1K01 - chains A and K of the 4 polymer chains in the assembly; structure by X-ray diffraction, 3.50 A resolution.

Chain A:
Molecule: 23S rRNA
Source organism: Deinococcus radiodurans
Sequence (2880 nucleotides; each row starts with the number of its first residue):
     1 GGUCAAGAUA GUAAGGGUCC ACGGUGGAUG CCCUGGCGCU GGAGCCGAUG AAGGACGCGA
    61 UUACCUGCGA AAAGCCCCGA CGAGCUGGAG AUACGCUUUG ACUCGGGGAU GUCCGAAUGG
   121 GGAAACCCAC CUCGUAAGAG GUAUCCGCAA GGAUGGGAAC UCAGGGAACU GAAACAUCUC
   181 AGUACCUGAA GGAGAAGAAA GAGAAUUCGA UUCCGUUAGU AGCGGCGAGC GAACCCGGAU
   241 CAGCCCAAAC CGAAACGCUU GCGUUUCGGG GUUGUAGGAC CAGUUUUUAA GAUUCAACCC
   301 CUCAAGCCGA AGUGGCUGGA AAGCUACACC UCAGAAGGUG AGAGUCCUGU AGGCGAACGA
   361 GCGGUUGACU GUACUGGCAC CUGAGUAGGU CGUUGUUCGU GAAACGAUGA CUGAAUCCGC
   421 GCGGACCACC GCGCAAGGCU AAAUACUCCC AGUGACCGAU AGCGCAUAGU ACCGUGAGGG
   481 AAAGGUGAAA AGAACCCCGG GAGGGGAGUG AAAGAGAACC UGAAACCGUG GACUUACAAG
   541 CAGUCAUGGC ACCUUAUGCG UGUUAUGGCG UGCCUAUUGA AGCAUGAGCC GGCGACUUAG
   601 ACCUGACGUG CGAGCUUAAG UUGAAAAACG GAGGCGGAGC GAAAGCGAGU CCGAAUAGGG
   661 CGGCAUUAGU ACGUCGGGCU AGACUCGAAA CCAGGUGAGC UAAGCAUGAC CAGGUUGAAA
   721 CCCCCGUGAC AGGGGGCGGA GGACCGAACC GGUGCCUGCU GAAACAGUCU CGGAUGAGUU
   781 GUGUUUAGGA GUGAAAAGCU AACCGAACCU GGAGAUAGCU AGUUCUCCCC GAAAUGUAUU
   841 GAGGUACAGC CUCGGAUGUU GACCAUGUCC UGUAGAGCAC UCACAAGGCU AGGGGGCCUA
   901 CCAGCUUACC AAACCUUAUG AAACUCCGAA GGGGCACGCG UUUAGUCCGG GAGUGAGGCU
   961 GCGAGAGCUA ACUUCCGUAG CCGAGAGGGA AACAACCCAG ACCAUCAGCU AAGGUCCCUA
  1021 AAUGAUCGCU CAGUGGUUAA GGAUGUGUCG UCGCAUAGAC AGCCAGGAGG UUGGCUUAGA
  1081 AGCAGCCACC CUUCAAAGAG UGCGUAAUAG CUCACUGGUC GAGUGACGAU GCGCCGAAAA
  1141 UGAUCGGGGC UCAAGUGAUC UACCGAAGCU AUGGAUUCAA CUCGCGAAGC GAGUUGUCUG
  1201 GUAGGGGAGC GUUCAGUCCG CGGAGAAGCC AUACCGGAAG GAGUGGUGGA GCCGACUGAA
  1261 GUGCGGAUGC CGGCAUGAGU AACGAUAAAA GAAGUGAGAA UCUUCUUCGC CGUAAGGACA
  1321 AGGGUUCCUG GGGAAGGGUC GUCCGCCCAG GGAAAGUCGG GACCUAAGGU GAGGCCGAAC
  1381 GGCGCAGCCG AUGGACAGCA GGUCAAGAUU CCUGCACCGA UCAUGUGGAG UGAUGGAGGG
  1441 ACGCAUUACG CUAUCCAAUG CCAAGCUAUG GCUAUGCUGG UUGGUACGCU CAAGGGCGAU
  1501 CGGGUCAGAA AAUCUACCGG UCACAUGCCU CAGACGUAUC GGGAGCUUCC UCGGAAGCGA
  1561 AGUUGGAAAC GCGACGGUGC CAAGAAAAGC UUCUAAACGU UGAAACAUGA UUGCCCGUAC
  1621 CGCAAACCGA CACAGGUGUC CGAGUGUCAA UGCACUAAGG CGCGCGAGAG AACCCUCGUU
  1681 AAGGAACUUU GCAAUCUCAC CCCGUAACUU CGGAAGAAGG GGUCCCCACG CUUCGCGUGG
  1741 GGCGCAGUGA AUAGGCCCAG GCGACUGUUU ACCAAAAUCA CAGCACUCUG CCAACACGAA
  1801 CAGUGGACGU AUAGGGUGUG ACGCCUGCCC GGUGCCGGAA GGUCAAGUGG AGCGGUGCAA
  1861 GCUGCGAAAU GAAGCCCCGG UGAACGGCGG CCGUAACUAU AACGGUCCUA AGGUAGCGAA
  1921 AUUCCUUGUC GGGUAAGUUC CGACCUGCAC GAAAGGCGUA ACGAUCUGGG CGCUGUCUCA
  1981 ACGAGGGACU CGGUGAAAUU GAAUUGGCUG UAAAGAUGCG GCCUACCCGU AGCAGGACGA
  2041 AAAGACCCCG UGGAGCUUUA CUAUAGUCUG GCAUUGGGAU UCGGGUUUCU CUGCGUAGGA
  2101 UAGGUGGGAG CCUGCGAAAC UGGCCUUUUG GGGUCGGUGG AGGCAACGGU GAAAUACCAC
  2161 CCUGAGAAAC UUGGAUUUCU AACCUGAAAA AUCACUUUCG GGGACCGUGC UUGGCGGGUA
  2221 GUUUGACUGG GGCGGUCGCC UCCCAAAAUG UAACGGAGGC GCCCAAAGGU CACCUCAAGA
  2281 CGGUUGGAAA UCGUCUGUAG AGCGCAAAGG UAGAAGGUGG CUUGACUGCG AGACUGACAC
  2341 GUCGAGCAGG GAGGAAACUC GGGCUUAGUG AACCGGUGGU ACCGUGUGGA AGGGCCAUCG
  2401 AUCAACGGAU AAAAGUUACC CCGGGGAUAA CAGGCUGAUC UCCCCCGAGA GUCCAUAUCG
  2461 GCGGGGAGGU UUGGCACCUC GAUGUCGGCU CGUCGCAUCC UGGGGCUGAA GAAGGUCCCA
  2521 AGGGUUGGGC UGUUCGCCCA UUAAAGCGGC ACGCGAGCUG GGUUCAGAAC GUCGUGAGAC
  2581 AGUUCGGUCU CUAUCCGCUA CGGGCGCAGG AGAAUUGAGG GGAGUUGCUC CUAGUACGAG
  2641 AGGACCGGAG UGAACGGACC GCUGGUCUCC CUGCUGUCGU ACCAACGGCA CAUGCAGGGU
  2701 AGCUAUGUCC GGAACGGAUA ACCGCUGAAA GCAUCUAAGC GGGAAGCCAG CCCCAAGAUG
  2761 AGUUCUCCCA CUGUUUAUCA GGUAAGACUC CCGGAAGACC ACCGGGUUAA GAGGCCAGGC
  2821 GUGCACGCAU AGCAAUGUGU UCAGCGGACU GGUGCUCAUC AGUCGAGGUC UUGACCACUC
Not modelled in the structure: 249-289, 374-383, 893-908, 2098-2102, 2111-2116, 2126-2131, 2141-2156, 2775-2777, 2878-2880
Bound ions: Mg2+ site 1: C2431 (together with chloramphenicol); Mg2+ site 2 near G2484 (its only coordinating residue here)
Residues lining bound ligands: chloramphenicol (CLM): G2044, A2430, C2431, U2483, G2484, U2485, A2551, U2564
What the authors report for this chain:
  - binding site for chloramphenicol: G2044, C2431, U2483, G2484, U2485
  - Mg2+ coordination: U2483, G2484, U2485

Chain K:
Protein: Ribosomal Protein L4
Source organism: Deinococcus radiodurans
UniProt: Q9RXK1 (RL4_DEIRA); residues 1-205 here = UniProt positions 1-205
Amino-acid sequence (205 residues; numbered 1 to 205; the number before each row is that of its first residue):
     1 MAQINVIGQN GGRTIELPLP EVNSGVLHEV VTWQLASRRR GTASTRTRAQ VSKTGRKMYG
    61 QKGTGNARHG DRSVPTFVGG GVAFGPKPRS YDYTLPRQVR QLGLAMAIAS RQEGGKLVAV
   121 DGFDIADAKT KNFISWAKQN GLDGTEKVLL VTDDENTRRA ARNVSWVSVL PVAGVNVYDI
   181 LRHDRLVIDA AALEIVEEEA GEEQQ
Not modelled in the structure: 1, 199-205

How chain A and chain K interact:
Residue-residue contacts (27):
  C37(A) with Ser44(K), sugar contact
  G38(A) with Thr42(K), sugar contact
  C332(A) with Lys129(K), phosphate contact; Arg159(K), sugar contact; Ala160(K), sugar contact
  A455(A) with Leu35(K), base contact; Ala36(K), base contact
  U460(A) with Val78(K), sugar contact
  G480(A) with Thr54(K), phosphate contact; Gly55(K), phosphate contact
  C615(A) with Pro96(K), phosphate contact
  U616(A) with Pro96(K), phosphate contact; Arg97(K), phosphate contact
  A625(A) with Leu170(K), base contact
  A626(A) with Gly174(K), base contact
  G673(A) with Tyr93(K), phosphate contact
  G687(A) with His69(K), sugar contact
  G1261(A) with Gly85(K), sugar contact; Pro86(K), phosphate contact
  U1268(A) with Asn66(K), base contact; Ala67(K), base contact
  G1269(A) with Thr76(K), base contact
  C1270(A) with Phe77(K), sugar contact; Val78(K), sugar contact
  A2042(A) with Gly63(K), phosphate contact
  A2043(A) with Gly63(K), phosphate contact; Asn66(K), phosphate contact
Also at the interface, not in a pair above, chain A (27 interface residues in all): A333, C456, C463, G479, G594, G610, A628, C672, G814
Also at the interface, not in a pair above, chain K (34 interface residues in all): Arg39, Ala43, Arg46, Gln50, Val51, Lys62, Gln98, Val99, Arg100, Arg162, Val172

In short:
The interface between chain A and chain K involves 27 residues on one side and 34 on the other. Bound to chain
A: chloramphenicol. From the paper: a binding site for chloramphenicol at G2044(A), C2431(A) and U2483(A)
among others; Mg2+ coordination by U2483(A), G2484(A) and U2485(A).
Here chain A is 23S rRNA and chain K is Ribosomal Protein L4, both from Deinococcus radiodurans. Entry 1K01
(Structural Basis for the Interaction of Antibiotics with the Peptidyl Transferase Center in Eubacteria) was
determined by X-ray diffraction, deposited together with 1J5A, 1JZX, 1JZY and 1JZZ.
